Entry 1IOI (X-ray diffraction, 2.70 A resolution); this record covers chains B and C of the 4 polymer chains in the assembly.

# Chain B (and C)
Name: Pyrrolidone carboxyl peptidase
Organism: Pyrococcus furiosus
Notes: EC 3.4.19.3; chain C of this document is another copy of the same molecule, construct and numbering; everything in this record applies to it too
UniProtKB: O73944 (PCP_PYRFU); residue numbers follow UniProt; this construct covers 1-208
Chain sequence (208 residues; each row starts with the number of its first residue):
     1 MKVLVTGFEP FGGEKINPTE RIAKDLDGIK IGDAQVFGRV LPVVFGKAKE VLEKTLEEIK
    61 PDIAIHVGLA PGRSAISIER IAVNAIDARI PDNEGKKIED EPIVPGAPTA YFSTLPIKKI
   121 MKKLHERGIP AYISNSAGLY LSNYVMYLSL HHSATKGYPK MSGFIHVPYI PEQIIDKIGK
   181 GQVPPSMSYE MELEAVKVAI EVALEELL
Differences from the reference sequence: engineered mutation Ser-142 (Cys in O73944), Ser-188 (Cys in O73944)

# Interface between chain B and chain C
Residue-residue contacts (23; chain B residue first):
  Arg-80(B) / Asp-87(C)  salt bridge
  Arg-80(B) / Asp-100(C)  salt bridge
  Arg-80(B) / Leu-139(C)
  Ile-81(B) / Val-83(C)  hydrophobic
  Val-83(B) / Ile-81(C)  hydrophobic
  Asp-87(B) / Arg-80(C)  salt bridge
  Asp-87(B) / Lys-118(C)  salt bridge
  Asp-100(B) / Arg-80(C)  salt bridge
  Asp-100(B) / Lys-118(C)  salt bridge
  Thr-109(B) / Ala-110(C)  hydrogen bond (side chain-backbone)
  Thr-109(B) / Tyr-111(C)
  Thr-109(B) / Phe-112(C)
  Ala-110(B) / Thr-109(C)  hydrogen bond (backbone-side chain)
  Ala-110(B) / Ala-110(C)  hydrophobic
  Tyr-111(B) / Thr-109(C)
  Phe-112(B) / Thr-109(C)
  Lys-118(B) / Asp-87(C)  salt bridge
  Lys-118(B) / Asp-100(C)  salt bridge
  Asn-135(B) / Ser-136(C)
  Asn-135(B) / Leu-139(C)
  Ser-136(B) / Asn-135(C)
  Leu-139(B) / Arg-80(C)
  Leu-139(B) / Asn-135(C)
Other interface residues (no listed pair), chain B (15 interface residues in all): Asn-84, Ala-85
Other interface residues (no listed pair), chain C (15 interface residues in all): Asn-84, Ala-85

# In short
Chain B and chain C each contribute 15 residues to their interface; the contacts include 2 hydrogen bonds and
8 salt bridges. Polar contacts include Arg-80(B)/Asp-87(C), Arg-80(B)/Asp-100(C) and Asp-87(B)/Lys-118(C).
Both chains are Pyrrolidone carboxyl peptidase (Pyrococcus furiosus). Entry 1IOI (x-ray crystalline structures
of pyrrolidone carboxyl peptidase from a hyperthermophile, pyrococcus furiosus, and its cys-free mutant) was
determined by X-ray diffraction, deposited together with 1IOF.
